PDB entry 7CSX | X-ray diffraction, 2.50 A resolution | chain A

== Chain A ==
Molecule: RNA-binding protein 45
From: Homo sapiens
UniProt: Q8IUH3 (RBM45_HUMAN); residues 23-202 here = UniProt positions 23-202
Sequence (189 residues; numbered 22 to 210; the number before each row is that of its first residue):
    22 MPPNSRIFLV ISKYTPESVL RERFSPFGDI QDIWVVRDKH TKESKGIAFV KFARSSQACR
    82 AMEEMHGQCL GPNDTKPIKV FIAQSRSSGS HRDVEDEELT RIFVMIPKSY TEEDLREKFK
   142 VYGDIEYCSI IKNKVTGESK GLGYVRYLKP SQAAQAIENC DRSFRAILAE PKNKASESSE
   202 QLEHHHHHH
Unresolved in the structure: 109-111, 194-210
Construct notes: initiating methionine (22); expression tag (203-210)
Curated features (UniProtKB/Swiss-Prot):
  - modified residue: Ser-199 (Phosphoserine)
  - cross-link: Lys-34 (Glycyl lysine isopeptide (Lys-Gly) (interchain with G-Cter in SUMO2))
What the authors report for this chain:
  - mutagenesis - A175R: decreased stability
  - conformationally variable residues (order/disorder transition): Ser-109 to Ser-111
  - mutagenesis - R27A/F124A/Y165A (18-fold), F29A/F70A/F124A/Y165A (150-fold), F29A/F124A/Y165A (9-fold), F29A/F70A/F124A (10-fold), F29A/F70A/Y165A (14-fold), F29A/F70A/R122A (12-fold), D53A/F124A/Y165A (2.5-fold), W55A/F124A/Y165A (4.5- and 2.5-fold), F70A/F124A/Y165A (20-fold), K100A/F124A/Y165A (5-fold): decreased binding to RNA
  - mutagenesis - F29A/F70A, F124A/Y165A: decreased binding to GGACGG RNA 6-mer
  - mutagenesis - F29A/F70A, F124A/Y165A: decreased binding to ssDNA 6-mer
  - mutagenesis - D114A/F124A/Y165A: unchanged binding to RNA

== Summary ==
The paper reports that R27A/F124A/Y165A, F29A/F70A/F124A/Y165A and F29A/F124A/Y165A, among others, reduce
binding to RNA; conformational variability at Ser-109; 14 substitutions were tested in all.
Chain A is RNA-binding protein 45 (Homo sapiens); the structure, Crystal structure of the N-terminal tandem
RRM domains of RBM45, was determined by X-ray diffraction together with 7CSZ from the same study.
